Entry 7BHF (X-ray diffraction, 2.00 A resolution); this record covers chains A and B.

[Chain A]
Name: DARPin_D5
Source organism: synthetic construct
Notes: antibody fragment or engineered binder
Amino-acid sequence (138 residues; row label = number of the first residue in the row; numbers below 1 keep their minus sign (Met-1 is residue -1)):
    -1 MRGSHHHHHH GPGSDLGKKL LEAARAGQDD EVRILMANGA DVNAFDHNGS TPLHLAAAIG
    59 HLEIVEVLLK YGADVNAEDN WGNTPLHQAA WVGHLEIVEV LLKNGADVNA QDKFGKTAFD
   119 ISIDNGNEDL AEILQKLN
Not modelled in the structure: -1 to 10
Reported in the primary citation:
  - specificity-determining residues: Trp89 (proposed by the authors, not directly observed)

[Chain B]
Name: Isoform 4 of Receptor tyrosine-protein kinase erbB-3
Source organism: Homo sapiens
Notes: EC 2.7.10.1
Reference sequence: P21860 (ERBB3_HUMAN), isoform P21860-4; residues 481-611 here correspond to UniProt positions 441-571 (UniProt number = residue number - 40)
Amino-acid sequence (150 residues; numbered 475 to 624; the number before each row is that of its first residue):
   475 HHHHHHCDPL CSSGGCWGPG PGQCLSCRNY SRGGVCVTHC NFLNGEPREF AHEAECFSCH
   535 PECQPMEGTA TCNGSGSDTC AQCAHFRDGP HCVSSCPHGV LGAKGPIYKY PDVQNECRPC
   595 HENCTQGCKG PELQDCLGQT LVLIGKTHLT
Not modelled in the structure: 475-480, 612-624
Construct notes: expression tag (475-480, 612-624)
Cystine bridges: Cys481-Cys490, Cys485-Cys498, Cys501-Cys510, Cys514-Cys530, Cys533-Cys546, Cys537-Cys554, Cys557-Cys566, Cys570-Cys591, Cys594-Cys602, Cys598-Cys610
Reported in the primary citation:
  - specificity-determining residues: Val574, Leu575 (proposed by the authors, not directly observed)

[Chain A / chain B interface]
Pairs across the interface (32):
  Asp13(A) - Ser532(B)  hydrogen bond
  Lys16(A) - Pro535(B)
  Lys16(A) - Ser549(B)  hydrogen bond
  Lys17(A) - Pro535(B)
  Glu20(A) - Glu536(B)
  Glu20(A) - Val567(B)
  Glu20(A) - Ser568(B)  hydrogen bond (backbone-side chain)
  Arg23(A) - Val567(B)
  Arg23(A) - Ser568(B)
  Arg23(A) - Ser569(B)
  Arg23(A) - His572(B)  hydrogen bond (backbone-side chain)
  Ala24(A) - Ser568(B)
  Ala24(A) - Ser569(B)
  His45(A) - His565(B)
  Ser48(A) - Val574(B)
  Leu53(A) - Val574(B)  hydrophobic
  Ala56(A) - His572(B)
  Ala56(A) - Val574(B)  hydrophobic
  Ile57(A) - His572(B)
  Asp77(A) - Leu575(B)
  Trp79(A) - Leu575(B)
  Trp79(A) - Gly576(B)
  Trp79(A) - Ala577(B)
  Asn81(A) - Leu575(B)
  Gln86(A) - Gly573(B)  hydrogen bond (side chain-backbone)
  Gln86(A) - Val574(B)
  Gln86(A) - Leu575(B)  hydrogen bond (side chain-backbone)
  Trp89(A) - Leu575(B)
  Trp89(A) - Pro580(B)
  Val90(A) - Gly573(B)
  Val90(A) - Tyr582(B)
  Lys111(A) - Ala577(B)  hydrogen bond (side chain-backbone)
Interface residues without a listed pair, chain A (19 interface residues in all): His85
Interface residues without a listed pair, chain B (20 interface residues in all): His534, Gly550, Ser551, Asp552
From the paper, about this interface:
  - specific contacts: Gln86(A)-Gly573(B) (hydrogen bond), Gln86(A)-Leu575(B) (hydrogen bond)
  - epitope / paratope residues, chain A: Gln86(A)

[In short]
19 residues of chain A face 20 of chain B across their interface; the contacts include 7 hydrogen bonds. Among
the polar pairs are Asp13(A)-Ser532(B), Lys16(A)-Ser549(B) and Glu20(A)-Ser568(B). The authors report hydrogen
bonds between Gln86(A) and Gly573(B) and Gln86(A) and Leu575(B). The paper reports the epitope/paratope
residue Gln86(A); specificity determinants Trp89(A) and Val574(B) among others.
Here chain A is DARPin_D5 (synthetic construct) and chain B is Isoform 4 of Receptor tyrosine-protein kinase
erbB-3 (Homo sapiens). Entry 7BHF (DARPin_D5/Her3 domain 4 complex, orthorhombic crystals) was determined by
X-ray diffraction together with 7BHE from the same study.
